9IMO - chains A and F of the 6 polymer chains in the assembly; structure by X-ray diffraction, 2.75 A resolution.

== Chain A ==
Name: Tubulin alpha-1B chain
Source organism: Sus scrofa
Notes: EC 3.6.5.-
Reference sequence: Q2XVP4 (TBA1B_PIG); residue numbers follow UniProt; this construct covers 1-451
Amino-acid sequence (451 residues; each row starts with the number of its first residue):
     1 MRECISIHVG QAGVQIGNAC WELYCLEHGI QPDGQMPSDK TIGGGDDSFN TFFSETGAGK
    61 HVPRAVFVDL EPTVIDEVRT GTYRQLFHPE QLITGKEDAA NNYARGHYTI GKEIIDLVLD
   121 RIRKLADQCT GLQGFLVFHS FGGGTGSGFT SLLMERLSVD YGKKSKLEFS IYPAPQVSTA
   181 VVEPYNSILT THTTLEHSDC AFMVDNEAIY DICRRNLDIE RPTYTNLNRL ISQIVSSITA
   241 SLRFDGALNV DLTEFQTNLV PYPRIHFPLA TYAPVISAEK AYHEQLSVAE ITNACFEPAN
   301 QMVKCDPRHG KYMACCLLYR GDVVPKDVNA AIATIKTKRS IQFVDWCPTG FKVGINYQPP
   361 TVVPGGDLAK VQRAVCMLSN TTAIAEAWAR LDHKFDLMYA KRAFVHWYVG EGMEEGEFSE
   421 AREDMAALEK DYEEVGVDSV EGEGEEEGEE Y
Disordered / not traced: 440-451
Metal / ion sites: Ca2+: Asp39, Thr41, Gly44, Glu55
Ligand contacts:
  - A1L2T (N4-(1,3-benzodioxol-5-ylmethyl)-6-(1H-indol-4-yl)pyrimidine-2,4-diamine): His406, Trp407, Gly410, Glu411
  - GTP (guanosine-5'-triphosphate): Gly10, Gln11, Ala12, Gln15, Ile16, Asp69, Asp98, Ala99, Ala100, Asn101, Ser140, Gly142, Gly143, Gly144, Thr145, Gly146, Ile171, Pro173, Val177, Ser178, Glu183, Asn206, Ile209, Tyr224, Leu227, Asn228, Ile231
Curated features (UniProtKB/Swiss-Prot):
  - motif: Met1 to Cys4 (MREC motif)
  - active site: Glu254
  - binding site (GTP): Gly10, Gln11, Ala12, Gln15, Glu71, Ala99, Ser140, Gly143, Gly144, Thr145, Gly146, Thr179, Glu183, Asn206, Tyr224, Asn228, Leu252
  - binding site (Mg(2+)): Glu71
  - site: Tyr451 (Involved in polymerization)
  - modified residue: Lys40 (N6,N6,N6-trimethyllysine), Ser48 (Phosphoserine), Ser232 (Phosphoserine), Tyr282 (3'-nitrotyrosine), Arg339 (Omega-N-methylarginine), Ser439 (Phosphoserine), Glu443 (5-glutamyl polyglutamate), Glu445 (5-glutamyl polyglutamate), Tyr451 (3'-nitrotyrosine)
  - cross-link (Glycyl lysine isopeptide (Lys-Gly)): Lys326 (interchain with G-Cter in ubiquitin), Lys370 (interchain with G-Cter in ubiquitin)

== Chain F ==
Name: Tubulin--tyrosine ligase
Source organism: Gallus gallus
Notes: EC 6.3.2.25
Reference sequence: A0A8V0Z8P0 (A0A8V0Z8P0_CHICK); aligned to UniProt positions 1-378 over residues 1-378 (the alignment contains insertions or deletions, so no single offset holds)
Amino-acid sequence (384 residues; numbered 1 to 384; the number before each row is that of its first residue):
     1 MYTFVVRDEN SSVYAEVSRL LLATGQWKRL RKDNPRFNLM LGERNRLPFG RLGHEPGLVQ
    61 LVNYYRGADK LCRKASLVKL IKTSPELSES CTWFPESYVI YPTNLKTPVA PAQNGIRHLI
   121 NNTRTDEREV FLAAYNRRRE GREGNVWIAK SSAGAKGEGI LISSEASELL DFIDEQGQVH
   181 VIQKYLEKPL LLEPGHRKFD IRSWVLVDHL YNIYLYREGV LRTSSEPYNS ANFQDKTCHL
   241 TNHCIQKEYS KNYGRYEEGN EMFFEEFNQY LMDALNTTLE NSILLQIKHI IRSCLMCIEP
   301 AISTKHLHYQ SFQLFGFDFM VDEELKVWLI EVNGAPACAQ KLYAELCQGI VDVAISSVFP
   361 LADTGQKTSQ PTSIFIKLHH HHHH
Disordered / not traced: 103-124, 137-143, 152-161, 174-179, 232-234, 363-372, 379-384
Construct notes: expression tag (379-384)
Ligand contacts: AMP-PCP (ACP; phosphomethylphosphonic acid adenylate ester): Pro95, Ile148, Gln183, Lys184, Tyr185, Leu186, Asp200, Arg202, Arg222, His239, Leu240, Thr241, Asn242, Asp318, Met320, Ile330, Glu331, Asn333

== Chain A / chain F interface ==
Contacting residue pairs (20):
  Gln176(A) - Pro56(F)
  Glu207(A) - His54(F)  salt bridge
  Glu297(A) - His306(F)
  Lys304(A) - His54(F)
  Arg308(A) - Pro300(F)  hydrogen bond (side chain-backbone)
  Arg308(A) - Ala301(F)  hydrogen bond (side chain-backbone)
  Arg308(A) - Ile302(F)
  Arg308(A) - Ser303(F)  hydrogen bond (side chain-backbone)
  His309(A) - Arg66(F)  hydrogen bond (side chain-backbone)
  His309(A) - Gly67(F)
  His309(A) - Ala301(F)
  Ser340(A) - Ala301(F)
  Glu386(A) - Gly50(F)
  Glu386(A) - Arg66(F)  salt bridge
  Arg390(A) - Gly50(F)
  Arg390(A) - His54(F)  hydrogen bond
  His393(A) - Asp33(F)  salt bridge
  His393(A) - Arg51(F)
  Glu433(A) - Arg46(F)  salt bridge
  Ser439(A) - Arg73(F)  hydrogen bond (backbone-side chain)
Interface residues without a listed pair, chain A (17 interface residues in all): Pro298, Cys305, Asp306, Lys338, Leu397
Interface residues without a listed pair, chain F (17 interface residues in all): Gly53, Leu307, His308

== Overview ==
Chain A and chain F each contribute 17 residues to their interface, with 6 hydrogen bonds and 4 salt bridges.
Among the polar pairs are Glu207(A)-His54(F), Glu386(A)-Arg66(F) and His393(A)-Asp33(F). Bound to chain A: GTP
and compound A1L2T. Chain F binds AMP-PCP.
Chain A is Tubulin alpha-1B chain (Sus scrofa) and chain F is Tubulin--tyrosine ligase (Gallus gallus); the
structure, Crystal structure of Tubulin-RB3-TTL-Y12, was determined by X-ray diffraction (same publication as
9IM5).
